Entry 3RI7 (X-ray diffraction, 2.10 A resolution); this record covers chains A and B of the 4 polymer chains in the assembly.

Chain A:
Protein: Toluene-4-monooxygenase system protein A
Source organism: Pseudomonas mendocina
Notes: EC 1.14.13.-
UniProt: Q00456 (TMOA_PSEME); numbering as in UniProt (aligned over 2-493)
Sequence (492 residues; each row starts with the number of its first residue):
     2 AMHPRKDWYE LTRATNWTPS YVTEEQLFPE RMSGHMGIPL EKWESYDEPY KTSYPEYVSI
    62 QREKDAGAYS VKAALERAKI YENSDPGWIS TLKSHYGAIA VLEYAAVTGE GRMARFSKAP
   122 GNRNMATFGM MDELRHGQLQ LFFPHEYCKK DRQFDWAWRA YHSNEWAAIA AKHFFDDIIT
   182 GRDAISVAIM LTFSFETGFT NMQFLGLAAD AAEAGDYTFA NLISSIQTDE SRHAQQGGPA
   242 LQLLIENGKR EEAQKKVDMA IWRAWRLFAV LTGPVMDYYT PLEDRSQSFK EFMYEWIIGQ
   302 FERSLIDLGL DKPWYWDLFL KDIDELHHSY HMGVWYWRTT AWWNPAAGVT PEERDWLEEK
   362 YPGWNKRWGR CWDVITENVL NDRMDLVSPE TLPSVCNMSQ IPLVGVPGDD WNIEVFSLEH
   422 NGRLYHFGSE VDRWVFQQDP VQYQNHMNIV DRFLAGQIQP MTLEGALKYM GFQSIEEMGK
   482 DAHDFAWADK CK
Differences from the reference sequence: engineered mutation Leu-103 (Gly in Q00456); conflict Trp-336 (Leu in Q00456), Tyr-337 (Asp in Q00456)
Bound ions: Fe ion site 1: Glu-104, Glu-134, His-137 (together with acetate ion); Fe ion site 2: Glu-134, Glu-197, Glu-231, His-234 (together with acetate ion)
UniProt features mapped onto this chain:
  - binding site (Fe cation): Glu-104, Glu-134, His-137, Glu-197, Glu-231, His-234
  - mutagenesis: Thr-201 (T201A: Strongly increases consumption of dioxygen in the absence of bound substrate), Gln-228 (Q228A: Shows a strong decrease in the catalytic efficiency for hydroxylation and only a minor change in the affinity for toluene)

Chain B:
Protein: Toluene-4-monooxygenase system protein E
Source organism: Pseudomonas mendocina
Notes: EC 1.14.13.-
UniProt: Q00460 (TMOE_PSEME); numbering as in UniProt (aligned over 2-306)
Sequence (305 residues; row label = number of the first residue in the row):
     2 SFESKKPMRT WSHLAEMRKK PSEYDIVSRK LHYSTNNPDS PWELSPDSPM NLWYKQYRNA
    62 SPLKHDNWDA FTDPDQLVYR TYNLMQDGQE SYVQSLFDQF NEREHDQMVR EGWEHTMARC
   122 YSPLRYLFHC LQMSSAYVQQ MAPASTISNC CILQTADSLR WLTHTAYRTH ELSLTYPDAG
   182 LGEHERELWE KEPGWQGLRE LMEKQLTAFD WGEAFVSLNL VVKPMIVESI FKPLQQQAWE
   242 NNDTLLPLLI DSQLKDAERH SRWSKALVKH ALENPDNHAV IEGWIEKWRP LADRAAEAYL
   302 SMLSS

Chain A / chain B interface:
Contacting residue pairs (195; chain A residue first):
  Ala-2(A) / Asp-99(B)  hydrogen bond (backbone-side chain)
  Ala-2(A) / Asn-102(B)  hydrogen bond (backbone-side chain)
  Ala-2(A) / Glu-103(B)  hydrogen bond (backbone-side chain)
  Met-3(A) / Gln-95(B)
  Met-3(A) / Asp-99(B)
  Met-3(A) / Tyr-168(B)
  His-4(A) / Asn-102(B)
  His-4(A) / Tyr-168(B)  hydrogen bond (backbone-side chain)
  His-4(A) / Glu-172(B)  salt bridge
  His-4(A) / Leu-175(B)
  Asp-8(A) / His-171(B)  hydrogen bond (backbone-side chain)
  Trp-9(A) / Thr-164(B)
  Trp-9(A) / Tyr-168(B)
  Trp-9(A) / His-171(B)
  Leu-12(A) / Arg-126(B)
  Leu-12(A) / Ala-167(B)
  Leu-12(A) / Thr-170(B)
  Leu-12(A) / His-171(B)
  Leu-12(A) / Gly-183(B)
  Thr-13(A) / Leu-163(B)
  Thr-13(A) / Ala-167(B)
  Ala-15(A) / Arg-126(B)  hydrogen bond (backbone-side chain)
  Ala-15(A) / Tyr-127(B)  hydrogen bond (backbone-side chain)
  Thr-16(A) / Tyr-127(B)
  Thr-16(A) / His-130(B)
  Thr-16(A) / Leu-163(B)
  Asn-17(A) / Tyr-127(B)
  Asn-17(A) / Arg-187(B)  hydrogen bond (backbone-side chain)
  Trp-18(A) / Cys-131(B)  hydrophobic
  Trp-18(A) / Arg-187(B)
  Trp-18(A) / Trp-190(B)
  Trp-18(A) / Glu-191(B)
  Trp-18(A) / Arg-200(B)
  Trp-18(A) / Glu-204(B)  hydrogen bond
  Thr-19(A) / Arg-187(B)  hydrogen bond
  Thr-19(A) / Glu-191(B)  hydrogen bond (backbone-side chain)
  Thr-19(A) / Arg-200(B)  hydrogen bond (backbone-side chain)
  Pro-20(A) / Arg-200(B)
  Pro-20(A) / Glu-204(B)
  Ser-21(A) / Arg-200(B)  hydrogen bond
  Ser-21(A) / Glu-204(B)  hydrogen bond (backbone-side chain)
  Tyr-22(A) / Gln-197(B)  hydrogen bond
  Tyr-22(A) / Arg-200(B)
  Tyr-22(A) / Glu-201(B)
  Tyr-22(A) / Glu-204(B)  hydrogen bond (backbone-side chain)
  Val-23(A) / Glu-204(B)  hydrogen bond (backbone-side chain)
  Val-23(A) / Thr-208(B)
  Gln-27(A) / Thr-208(B)
  Gln-27(A) / Phe-210(B)
  Leu-28(A) / Leu-207(B)  hydrophobic
  Arg-32(A) / Pro-50(B)  hydrogen bond (side chain-backbone)
  Arg-32(A) / Trp-54(B)
  Met-33(A) / Met-51(B)  hydrophobic
  Met-33(A) / Trp-54(B)
  Glu-45(A) / Arg-187(B)  salt bridge
  Tyr-55(A) / Tyr-83(B)  hydrogen bond
  Tyr-55(A) / Gln-87(B)  hydrogen bond
  Tyr-55(A) / Ala-157(B)
  Tyr-55(A) / Asp-158(B)
  Tyr-55(A) / Arg-161(B)
  Pro-56(A) / Glu-91(B)
  Pro-56(A) / Gln-95(B)
  Tyr-58(A) / Tyr-80(B)  hydrogen bond
  Val-59(A) / Asn-84(B)
  Val-59(A) / Asp-88(B)
  Ser-60(A) / Asp-88(B)
  Gln-62(A) / Tyr-80(B)  hydrogen bond
  Gln-62(A) / Asn-84(B)
  Arg-63(A) / Leu-85(B)
  Arg-63(A) / Asp-88(B)  salt bridge
  Asp-66(A) / Tyr-80(B)
  Tyr-70(A) / Arg-81(B)
  Val-102(A) / Leu-32(B)
  Val-102(A) / Tyr-34(B)  hydrophobic
  Tyr-105(A) / Leu-32(B)  hydrophobic
  Tyr-105(A) / His-33(B)
  Tyr-105(A) / Ser-146(B)  hydrogen bond (side chain-backbone)
  Tyr-105(A) / Ser-149(B)
  Tyr-105(A) / Asn-150(B)  hydrogen bond
  Ala-106(A) / Tyr-34(B)
  Val-108(A) / Gln-140(B)
  Val-108(A) / Ile-153(B)  hydrophobic
  Thr-109(A) / Tyr-55(B)
  Thr-109(A) / Gln-140(B)  hydrogen bond
  Gly-112(A) / Gln-140(B)
  Gly-112(A) / Gln-141(B)  hydrogen bond (backbone-side chain)
  Arg-113(A) / Met-51(B)
  Arg-113(A) / Tyr-55(B)  hydrogen bond
  Arg-113(A) / Gln-141(B)  hydrogen bond
  Ala-115(A) / Met-134(B)
  Ala-115(A) / Ala-137(B)  hydrophobic
  Arg-116(A) / Met-134(B)
  Arg-116(A) / Gln-141(B)
  Arg-116(A) / Leu-207(B)  hydrogen bond (side chain-backbone)
  Arg-116(A) / Phe-210(B)
  Phe-117(A) / Tyr-138(B)  hydrophobic
  Phe-117(A) / Gln-141(B)
  Arg-124(A) / His-130(B)  hydrogen bond
  Arg-124(A) / Gln-133(B)
  Arg-124(A) / Met-134(B)
  Asn-125(A) / His-130(B)
  Asn-125(A) / Gln-133(B)  hydrogen bond
  Asn-125(A) / Leu-160(B)
  Thr-128(A) / Gln-133(B)  hydrogen bond
  Thr-128(A) / Thr-156(B)
  Thr-128(A) / Leu-160(B)
  Phe-129(A) / Leu-160(B)  hydrophobic
  Met-131(A) / Gln-140(B)
  Met-131(A) / Thr-156(B)
  Met-132(A) / Tyr-80(B)
  Met-132(A) / Tyr-83(B)  hydrophobic
  Met-132(A) / Ile-153(B)  hydrophobic
  Met-132(A) / Ala-157(B)  hydrophobic
  Leu-135(A) / Asn-150(B)
  Leu-135(A) / Ile-153(B)  hydrophobic
  Arg-136(A) / Tyr-80(B)
  Gln-139(A) / Val-28(B)
  Gln-139(A) / Ser-29(B)
  Gln-139(A) / Val-79(B)
  Gln-139(A) / Tyr-80(B)  hydrogen bond (side chain-backbone)
  Gln-139(A) / Asn-150(B)
  Leu-142(A) / Trp-12(B)
  Leu-142(A) / Ile-27(B)
  Leu-142(A) / Val-28(B)
  Leu-142(A) / Leu-32(B)  hydrophobic
  Phe-143(A) / Val-28(B)  hydrophobic
  His-146(A) / Arg-10(B)
  His-146(A) / Thr-11(B)  hydrogen bond
  His-146(A) / Trp-12(B)
  His-146(A) / Ile-27(B)
  Cys-149(A) / Pro-8(B)
  Cys-149(A) / Met-9(B)
  Cys-149(A) / Trp-12(B)  hydrophobic
  Lys-150(A) / Pro-8(B)
  Lys-150(A) / Met-9(B)  hydrogen bond (backbone-backbone)
  Arg-153(A) / Lys-6(B)
  Arg-153(A) / Lys-7(B)  hydrogen bond (side chain-backbone)
  Arg-153(A) / Pro-8(B)
  Arg-153(A) / Met-9(B)
  Phe-155(A) / Trp-12(B)
  Asp-156(A) / Trp-12(B)
  Asp-156(A) / Ser-13(B)  hydrogen bond
  Ala-158(A) / Trp-12(B)  hydrophobic
  Trp-159(A) / Trp-12(B)  hydrophobic
  Trp-159(A) / Ser-13(B)
  Trp-159(A) / His-14(B)
  Trp-159(A) / Arg-30(B)
  Trp-159(A) / Lys-31(B)  hydrogen bond (side chain-backbone)
  Trp-159(A) / Leu-32(B)
  Tyr-162(A) / Tyr-34(B)
  His-163(A) / Lys-31(B)  hydrogen bond (side chain-backbone)
  His-163(A) / Asn-37(B)  hydrogen bond
  Ile-170(A) / Glu-44(B)
  Lys-173(A) / Tyr-34(B)
  Lys-173(A) / Glu-44(B)
  His-174(A) / Glu-44(B)
  His-174(A) / Leu-45(B)
  Asp-177(A) / Tyr-34(B)  hydrogen bond
  Asp-177(A) / Trp-43(B)
  Asp-177(A) / Glu-44(B)  hydrogen bond (side chain-backbone)
  Asp-177(A) / Leu-45(B)
  Asp-178(A) / Leu-45(B)
  Thr-181(A) / Trp-43(B)
  Thr-181(A) / Met-51(B)
  Gly-182(A) / Met-51(B)
  Arg-183(A) / Met-51(B)
  Val-442(A) / Ser-46(B)
  Val-442(A) / Ser-49(B)
  Gln-443(A) / Leu-45(B)
  Gln-443(A) / Ser-46(B)  hydrogen bond (backbone-backbone)
  Gln-443(A) / Ser-49(B)
  Gln-443(A) / Pro-50(B)
  Tyr-444(A) / Ser-46(B)
  Gln-445(A) / Ser-46(B)
  Asn-446(A) / Ser-46(B)  hydrogen bond (backbone-side chain)
  Asn-446(A) / Pro-47(B)
  Asn-446(A) / Asp-48(B)  hydrogen bond
  His-447(A) / Glu-44(B)  salt bridge
  His-447(A) / Leu-45(B)
  His-447(A) / Ser-46(B)
  Arg-453(A) / Glu-44(B)  salt bridge
  Glu-465(A) / Ser-2(B)  hydrogen bond (side chain-backbone)
  Glu-465(A) / Phe-3(B)
  Leu-468(A) / Phe-3(B)  hydrophobic
  Lys-469(A) / Ser-2(B)  hydrogen bond (side chain-backbone)
  Lys-469(A) / Phe-3(B)
  Phe-473(A) / Phe-3(B)
  Gln-474(A) / Lys-6(B)  hydrogen bond (backbone-side chain)
  Ser-475(A) / Glu-4(B)
  Ser-475(A) / Lys-6(B)
  Ile-476(A) / Phe-3(B)
  Ile-476(A) / Glu-4(B)  hydrogen bond (backbone-backbone)
  Ile-476(A) / Ser-5(B)
  Glu-477(A) / Ser-5(B)  hydrogen bond
  Glu-477(A) / Lys-6(B)  hydrogen bond (side chain-backbone)
Interface residues without a listed pair, chain A (93 interface residues in all): Phe-29, Pro-30, Asp-133, Pro-145, Lys-151, Asp-152, Arg-160, Asp-184, Met-479
Interface residues without a listed pair, chain B (90 interface residues in all): Glu-24, Leu-53, Phe-98, Met-142, Leu-154, Lys-205

In short:
93 residues of chain A and 90 residues of chain B are in contact; the contacts include 51 hydrogen bonds and 5
salt bridges. Polar contacts include His-4(A)/Glu-172(B), Glu-45(A)/Arg-187(B) and Arg-63(A)/Asp-88(B).
Chain A is Toluene-4-monooxygenase system protein A and chain B is Toluene-4-monooxygenase system protein E,
both from Pseudomonas mendocina; the structure, Toluene 4 monooxygenase HD Mutant G103L, was determined by
X-ray diffraction, deposited together with 3Q14, 3Q2A, 3Q3M, 3Q3N, 3Q3O and 3RMK.
